PDB entry 6Y2T | X-ray diffraction, 1.55 A resolution | chain AAA

[Chain AAA]
Protein: Streptavidin
Organism: Streptomyces avidinii
Reference sequence: P22629 (SAV_STRAV); residues 15-159 here correspond to UniProt positions 39-183 (UniProt number = residue number + 24)
Sequence (159 residues; row label = number of the first residue in the row):
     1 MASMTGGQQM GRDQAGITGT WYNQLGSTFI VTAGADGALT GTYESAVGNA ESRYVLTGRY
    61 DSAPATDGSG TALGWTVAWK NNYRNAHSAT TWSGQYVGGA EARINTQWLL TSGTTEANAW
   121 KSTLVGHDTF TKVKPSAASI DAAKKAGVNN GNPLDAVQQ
Unresolved in the structure: 1-12, 134-159
Differences from the reference sequence: initiating methionine (1); expression tag (2-14)
Small-molecule neighbours:
  - biotC4-1 cofactor (O6T), molecule 1: Asp-13, Gln-24, Gly-68, Ser-69, Gly-70, Thr-71, Gln-95, Tyr-96, Val-97, Gly-98, Gly-99, Arg-103, Asn-105, Thr-114, Thr-115, Glu-116, Ala-119, His-127
  - biotC4-1 cofactor (O6T), molecule 2: Asn-23, Leu-25, Ser-27, Tyr-43, Ser-45, Val-47, Gly-48, Asn-49, Ala-50, Trp-79, Ala-86, Ser-88, Thr-90, Trp-92, Trp-108, Leu-110, Ser-112, Gly-113, Thr-114, Asn-118, Trp-120, Lys-121, Ser-122, Leu-124, Asp-128
Swiss-Prot annotation at these positions:
  - motif: Arg-59 to Asp-61 (Cell attachment site)
  - binding site (biotin): Tyr-43, Tyr-54, Trp-92, Trp-108, Trp-120
What the authors report for this chain:
  - binding site for biotC4-1 cofactor: Ser-112, Lys-121

[In short]
Bound to chain AAA: biotC4-1 cofactor. From UniProt: 5 biotin-binding residues. From the paper: a binding site
for biotC4-1 cofactor at Ser-112 and Lys-121.
Chain AAA is Streptavidin (Streptomyces avidinii); the structure, Streptavidin wildtype with a biotC4-1
cofactor - an artificial iron hydroxylase, was determined by X-ray diffraction together with 6Y25, 6Y2M, 6Y33,
6Y34 and 6Y3Q from the same study.
